8VMR - chains C and A of the 4 polymer chains in the assembly; structure by X-ray diffraction, 1.50 A resolution.

== Chain C ==
Molecule: 21-nt DNA strand
Sequence (21 nucleotides; numbered 401 to 421; the number before each row is that of its first residue):
   401 TTGACTCTCTTAAGAGAGTCA
Metal / ion sites: Mg2+: DA413, DG414 (shared with 1 residue of chain B); Na+: DA413, DG414 (shared with 1 residue of chain B)

== Chain A ==
Protein: Intron-encoded endonuclease I-PpoI
Source organism: Physarum polycephalum
Notes: EC 3.1.-.-
UniProtKB: Q94702 (PPO1_PHYPO); numbering as in UniProt (aligned over 2-163)
Chain sequence (162 residues; row label = number of the first residue in the row):
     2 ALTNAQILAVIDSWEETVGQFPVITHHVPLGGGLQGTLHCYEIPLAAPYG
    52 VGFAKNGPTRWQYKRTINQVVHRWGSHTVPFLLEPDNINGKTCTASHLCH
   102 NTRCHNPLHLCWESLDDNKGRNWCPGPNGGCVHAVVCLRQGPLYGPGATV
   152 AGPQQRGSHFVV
Metal / ion sites: Zn2+ site 1: Cys41, Cys100, Cys105, His110; Na+: Asn119 (shared with 2 residues of chain D); Zn2+ site 2: Cys125, Cys132, His134, Cys138
From the paper describing this entry:
  - mutagenesis - H78A/H98A, H98A: decreased catalytic activity
  - mutagenesis - H78A: unchanged catalytic activity
  - catalytic residues: His78, His98
  - mutagenesis - H98A: abolished binding to metal ion

== Chain C / chain A interface ==
Contacting residue pairs - 19 pairs, chain C then chain A:
  DT401(C) - Thr67(A)  phosphate contact
  DT402(C) - Arg66(A)  salt bridge to the phosphate
  DT402(C) - Thr67(A)  base contact
  DT402(C) - Val72(A)  base contact
  DG403(C) - Val52(A)  phosphate contact
  DG403(C) - Gly53(A)  hydrogen bond to the phosphate
  DG403(C) - Lys65(A)  hydrogen bond to the base
  DA404(C) - Ala48(A)  phosphate contact
  DA404(C) - Pro49(A)  phosphate contact
  DA404(C) - Ala55(A)  base contact
  DA404(C) - Lys65(A)  base contact
  DC405(C) - Ala48(A)  phosphate contact
  DC405(C) - Lys56(A)  base contact
  DT406(C) - Lys56(A)  base contact
  DT406(C) - Asn57(A)  base contact
  DC407(C) - Asn57(A)  hydrogen bond to the base
  DT411(C) - Leu116(A)  base contact
  DT411(C) - Lys120(A)  hydrogen bond to the base
  DA412(C) - Asp117(A)  sugar contact
Other interface residues (no listed pair), chain C (11 interface residues in all): DT408, DT410
Other interface residues (no listed pair), chain A (17 interface residues in all): Tyr50, Phe54, Arg74

== In short ==
Chain C and chain A form an interface of 11 and 17 residues respectively, with 4 hydrogen bonds and 1 salt
bridge. Polar pairs include DG403(C)-Lys65(A), DC407(C)-Asn57(A) and DT411(C)-Lys120(A). The Mg2+ site is
built by DA413(C) and DG414(C). The paper reports catalytic residues His78(A) and His98(A); H78A/H98A and H98A
of chain A reduce catalytic activity.
Here chain C is a 21-nt DNA strand and chain A is Intron-encoded endonuclease I-PpoI (Physarum polycephalum).
Entry 8VMR (Homing endonuclease I-PpoI-DNA complex:reaction at pH7.0 (K+ MES) with 500 uM Mg2+ for 40s) was
determined by X-ray diffraction, deposited together with 8VMO, 8VMP, 8VMQ, 8VMS, 8VMT, 8VMU and 35 further
entries.
